8KDA - chains P and A of the 17 polymer chains in the assembly; structure by electron microscopy, 3.19 A resolution.

Chain P:
Molecule: Aquifex aeolicus pre-tRNAVal
Sequence (73 nucleotides; numbered 0 to 72; the number before each row is that of its first residue; numbering starts at 0):
     0 AAGGCGCGUA GCUCAGUAGG GAGAGCGCCG GCCCGACACG CCGGAGGUCG GGGGUUCAAG
    60 UCCCCCCGCG CCU

Chain A:
Protein: RNA-free ribonuclease P
From: Hydrogenobacter thermophilus DSM 653
Notes: EC 3.1.26.5
UniProt: D3DIV8 (D3DIV8_HYDTT); numbering as in UniProt (aligned over 1-189)
Amino-acid sequence (189 residues; row label = number of the first residue in the row):
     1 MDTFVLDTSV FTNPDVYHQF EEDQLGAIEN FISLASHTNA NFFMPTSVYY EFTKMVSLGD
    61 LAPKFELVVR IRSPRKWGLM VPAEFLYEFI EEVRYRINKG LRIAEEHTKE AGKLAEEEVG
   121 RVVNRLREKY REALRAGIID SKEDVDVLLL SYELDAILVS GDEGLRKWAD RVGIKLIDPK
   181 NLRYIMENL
Not modelled in the structure: 1
From the paper describing this entry:
  - catalytic residues: Asp7 (proposed by the authors, not directly observed)
  - binding site for Mg2+: Ser141
  - catalytic residues: Asp140, Ser141, Glu143, Asp144, Asp162

Interface between chain P and chain A:
Residue-residue contacts (15):
  A0(P) with Ser9(A), phosphate contact
  A1(P) with Asn13(A), base contact; Asp140(A), phosphate contact; Asp144(A), phosphate contact; Asp162(A), phosphate contact
  G2(P) with Asn13(A), sugar contact; Asp15(A), hydrogen bond to the sugar; Ala136(A), phosphate contact; Asp162(A), phosphate contact; Glu163(A), hydrogen bond to the phosphate
  G3(P) with Asp15(A), phosphate contact
  G67(P) with Lys99(A), salt bridge to the phosphate
  C68(P) with Lys129(A), salt bridge to the phosphate
  G69(P) with Arg125(A), salt bridge to the phosphate
  U72(P) with Pro14(A), base contact
Other interface residues (no listed pair), chain A (16 interface residues in all): Glu51, Gly137, Gly161, Gly164

Overview:
The interface between chain P and chain A involves 8 residues on one side and 16 on the other, with 2 hydrogen
bonds and 3 salt bridges. Polar pairs include G2(P)-Asp15(A), G2(P)-Glu163(A) and G67(P)-Lys99(A). The paper
reports catalytic residues Asp7(A), Asp140(A) and Ser141(A) among others; a binding site for Mg2+ at
Ser141(A).
Chain P is Aquifex aeolicus pre-tRNAVal and chain A is RNA-free ribonuclease P (Hydrogenobacter thermophilus
DSM 653); the structure, Cryo-EM structure of Hydrogenobacter thermophilus minimal protein-only RNase P (HARP)
in complex with pre-tRNAs, was determined by electron microscopy.
